Entry 2AZU (X-ray diffraction, 1.90 A resolution); this record covers chains A and C.

== Chain A (and C) ==
Name: Azurin
Source organism: Pseudomonas aeruginosa
Notes: chain C of this document is another copy of the same molecule, construct and numbering; everything in this record applies to it too
UniProt: P00282 (AZUR_PSEAE); residues 1-128 here correspond to UniProt positions 21-148 (UniProt number = residue number + 20)
Sequence (128 residues; row label = number of the first residue in the row):
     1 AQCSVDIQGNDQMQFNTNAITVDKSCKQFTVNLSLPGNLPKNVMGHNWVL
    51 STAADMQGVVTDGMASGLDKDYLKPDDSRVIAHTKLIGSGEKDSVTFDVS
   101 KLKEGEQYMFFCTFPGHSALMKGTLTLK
Construct notes: conflict Gln-2 (Glu22 in P00282); engineered mutation Leu-35 (His55 in P00282)
Curated features (UniProtKB/Swiss-Prot):
  - binding site (Cu cation): His-46, Cys-112, His-117, Met-121
Cystine bridges: Cys-3/Cys-26
Ion coordination: Cu ion: His-46, Cys-112, His-117

== Chain A / chain C interface ==
Contacting residue pairs (16):
  Met-13(A) / Met-13(C)  hydrophobic
  Met-13(A) / Gly-116(C)
  Leu-39(A) / Pro-115(C)  hydrophobic
  Asn-42(A) / Asn-42(C)  hydrogen bond (side chain-backbone)
  Asn-42(A) / Val-43(C)
  Val-43(A) / Tyr-72(C)
  Val-43(A) / Phe-114(C)  hydrophobic
  Val-43(A) / Pro-115(C)  hydrophobic
  Met-44(A) / Pro-115(C)
  Tyr-72(A) / Val-43(C)
  Phe-114(A) / Val-43(C)  hydrophobic
  Pro-115(A) / Leu-39(C)  hydrophobic
  Pro-115(A) / Val-43(C)  hydrophobic
  Pro-115(A) / Met-44(C)
  Gly-116(A) / Met-13(C)
  Gly-116(A) / Met-44(C)
Interface residues without a listed pair, chain A (12 interface residues in all): Met-64, Leu-68, Leu-120
Interface residues without a listed pair, chain C (14 interface residues in all): Asp-11, Gln-12, Met-64, Ala-119, Leu-120

== In short ==
The interface between chain A and chain C involves 12 residues on one side and 14 on the other; the contacts
include 1 hydrogen bond. The hydrogen-bonded pair is Asn-42(A)/Asn-42(C). Curated annotation (UniProt) lists 4
Cu cation-binding residues on chain A.
Both chains are Azurin (Pseudomonas aeruginosa). Entry 2AZU (X-ray crystal structure of the two site-specific
mutants his35*gln and his35*leu of azurin from pseudomonas aeruginosa) was determined by X-ray diffraction
together with 3AZU from the same study.
